4HFB - chains A and B of the 5 polymer chains in the assembly; structure by X-ray diffraction, 2.75 A resolution.

== Chain A (and B) ==
Name: Proton-gated ion channel
Organism: Gloeobacter violaceus
Notes: chain B of this document is another copy of the same molecule, construct and numbering; everything in this record applies to it too
Reference sequence: Q7NDN8 (GLIC_GLOVI); residues 2-317 here correspond to UniProt positions 44-359 (UniProt number = residue number + 42)
Amino-acid sequence (317 residues; each row starts with the number of its first residue):
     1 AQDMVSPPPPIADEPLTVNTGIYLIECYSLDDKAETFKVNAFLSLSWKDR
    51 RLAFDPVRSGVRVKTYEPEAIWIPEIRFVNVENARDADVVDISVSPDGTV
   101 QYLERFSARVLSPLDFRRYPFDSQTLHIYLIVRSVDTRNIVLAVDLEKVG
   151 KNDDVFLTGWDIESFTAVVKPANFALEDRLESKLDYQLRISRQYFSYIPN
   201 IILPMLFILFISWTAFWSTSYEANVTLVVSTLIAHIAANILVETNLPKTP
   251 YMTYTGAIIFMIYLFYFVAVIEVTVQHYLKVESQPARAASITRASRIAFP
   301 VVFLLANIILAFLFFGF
Disordered / not traced: 1-4, 316-317
Differences from the reference sequence: expression tag (1); engineered mutation A238 (Phe280 in Q7NDN8)
Bound ions: Na+ near I71 (its only coordinating residue here)
Residues lining bound ligands: diundecyl phosphatidyl choline (PLC): R118, F121, Y194, I198, I202, L203, L206, Y254, I258, N307, A311, F315

== Interface between chain A and chain B ==
Residue-residue contacts (71):
  Y23(A) with L176(B); E177(B)
  I25(A) with V79(B), hydrophobic
  E26(A) with V79(B); N80(B); L111(B)
  Y28(A) with E82(B), hydrogen bond (side chain-backbone); L111(B), hydrophobic
  N40(A) with V81(B); E82(B), hydrogen bond (side chain-backbone)
  F42(A) with L176(B), hydrophobic; E181(B)
  V63(A) with D136(B)
  D86(A) with N83(B), hydrogen bond
  D88(A) with A84(B)
  V90(A) with E75(B); R77(B); R133(B)
  D91(A) with R179(B), salt bridge
  S93(A) with R179(B), hydrogen bond
  L103(A) with R133(B); E177(B)
  R105(A) with R77(B); F78(B), hydrogen bond (side chain-backbone); V79(B), hydrogen bond (side chain-backbone)
  S107(A) with E82(B); N83(B)
  K148(A) with E177(B); D178(B), salt bridge
  F156(A) with P113(B)
  T158(A) with E35(B); P247(B)
  Q193(A) with P250(B)
  F195(A) with T249(B); P250(B); Y251(B); M252(B), hydrophobic
  S196(A) with K248(B); T249(B)
  Y197(A) with K248(B)
  P199(A) with F260(B)
  N200(A) with N239(B); E243(B)
  I201(A) with E243(B)
  L203(A) with F260(B), hydrophobic
  P204(A) with Y263(B)
  F207(A) with F260(B), hydrophobic; Y263(B), hydrophobic; L264(B), hydrophobic; F267(B)
  I208(A) with L232(B), hydrophobic; I236(B), hydrophobic
  F210(A) with F267(B), hydrophobic
  I211(A) with L232(B), hydrophobic; F267(B), hydrophobic; V270(B), hydrophobic
  T214(A) with V270(B); T274(B)
  W217(A) with Y278(B)
  S218(A) with Y221(B)
  S220(A) with E222(B), hydrogen bond
  A223(A) with Y221(B), hydrophobic; V225(B)
  T226(A) with V225(B)
  L227(A) with Y221(B); V225(B), hydrophobic
  S230(A) with V229(B); I233(B)
  A234(A) with I236(B), hydrophobic
  L241(A) with I240(B), hydrophobic
  N245(A) with K248(B)
Interface residues without a listed pair, chain A (47 interface residues in all): S44, V89, G159, T219, R296
Interface residues without a listed pair, chain B (45 interface residues in all): K33, T226, H277

== Summary ==
47 residues of chain A face 45 of chain B across their interface; the contacts include 7 hydrogen bonds and 2
salt bridges. Polar contacts include D91(A)-R179(B), K148(A)-D178(B) and Y28(A)-E82(B). Ligands of chain A:
diundecyl phosphatidyl choline.
Both chains are Proton-gated ion channel (Gloeobacter violaceus). Entry 4HFB (The GLIC pentameric Ligand-Gated
Ion Channel F14'A ethanol-sensitive mutant (Apo)) was determined by X-ray diffraction together with 4HFC,
4HFD, 4HFE and 4HFH from the same study.
